Entry 8XZI (electron microscopy, 2.70 A resolution); this record covers chains R and A of the 5 polymer chains in the assembly.

== Chain R ==
Name: Apelin receptor
Organism: Homo sapiens
UniProt: P35414 (APJ_HUMAN); numbering as in UniProt (aligned over 1-380)
Sequence (380 residues; numbered 1 to 380; the number before each row is that of its first residue):
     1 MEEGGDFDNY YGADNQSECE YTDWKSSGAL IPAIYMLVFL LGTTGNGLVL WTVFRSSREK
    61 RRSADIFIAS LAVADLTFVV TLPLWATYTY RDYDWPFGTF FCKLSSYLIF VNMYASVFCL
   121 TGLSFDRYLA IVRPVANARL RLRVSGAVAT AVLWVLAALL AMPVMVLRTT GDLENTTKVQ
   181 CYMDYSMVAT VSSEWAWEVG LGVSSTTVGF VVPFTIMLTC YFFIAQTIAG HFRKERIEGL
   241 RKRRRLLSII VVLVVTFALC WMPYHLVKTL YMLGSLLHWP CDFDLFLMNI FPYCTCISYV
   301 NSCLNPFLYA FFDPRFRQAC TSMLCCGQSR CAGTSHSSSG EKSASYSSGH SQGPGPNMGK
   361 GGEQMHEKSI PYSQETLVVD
Unresolved in the structure: 1-18, 328-380
Disulfide bonds: Cys19-Cys281, Cys102-Cys181
Small-molecule neighbours: cmf019 (A1D5N; (3S)-5-methyl-3-[[1-pentan-3-yl-2-(thiophen-2-ylmethyl)benzimidazol-5-yl]carbonylamino]hexanoic acid): Tyr35, Phe78, Leu82, Trp85, Ser106, Ile109, Phe110, Met113, Arg168, Glu198, Trp261, Tyr264, Lys268, Tyr271, Leu287, Met288, Phe291, Thr295, Ser298, Tyr299
Curated features (UniProtKB/Swiss-Prot):
  - site (Required for APELA and APLN/apelin-13 interaction and signaling): Trp85, Arg168
  - glycosylation (N-linked (GlcNAc...) asparagine): Asn15, Asn175
  - mutagenesis: Cys19 (C19A: Decreased APLN/apelin-13 potency), Tyr35 (Y35A: Decreased APLN/apelin-13 potency. Decreased G(i) and beta-arresting signalings after APLN/apelin-13 induction), Asn46 (N46A: Loss of beta-arrestin recrutment after APLN/apelin-13 induction. Small decrease in G(i) signaling after APLN/apelin-13 induction), Trp85 (W85A: Loss of APELA signaling. Loss of APLN/apelin-13 signaling), Tyr88 (Y88A: Decreased APELA potency. No change in APLN/apelin-13 potency), Tyr93 (Y93A: Decreased APELA potency. No change in APLN/apelin-13 potency), Phe97 (F97A: Decreased protein expression level and cAMP-dependent pathway. Decreased protein expression level and cAMP-dependent pathway; when associated with A-98, A-99, A-100 and A-101), Gly98 (G98A: Decreased protein expression level. Decreased protein expression level; when associated with A-97, A-99, A-100 and A-101), Thr99 (T99A: No change in protein expression level. Decreased protein expression level; when associated with A-97, A-98, A-100 and A-101), Phe100 (F100A: No change in protein expression level. Decreased protein expression level; when associated with A-97, A-98, A-99 and A-101), Phe101 (F101A: Decreased homdimerization, no change in APELA potency, increased G protein and beta-arrestin signaling pathways. Decreased protein expression level ...), Ile109 (I109A: Strong decrease in beta-arresting signaling after APLN/apelin-13 induction. No change in G(i) signaling after APLN/apelin-13 induction), 10 further mutagenesis entries in UniProt

== Chain A ==
Name: Guanine nucleotide-binding protein G(i) subunit alpha-1
Organism: Homo sapiens
UniProt: P63096 (GNAI1_HUMAN); residues 1-354 here = UniProt positions 1-354
Sequence (354 residues; numbered 1 to 354; the number before each row is that of its first residue):
     1 MGCTLSAEDK AAVERSKMID RNLREDGEKA AREVKLLLLG AGESGKNTIV KQMKIIHEAG
    61 YSEEECKQYK AVVYSNTIQS IIAIIRAMGR LKIDFGDSAR ADDARQLFVL AGAAEEGFMT
   121 AELAGVIKRL WKDSGVQACF NRSREYQLND SAAYYLNDLD RIAQPNYIPT QQDVLRTRVK
   181 TTGIVETHFT FKDLHFKMFD VGAQRSERKK WIHCFEGVTA IIFCVALSDY DLVLAEDEEM
   241 NRMHASMKLF DSICNNKWFT DTSIILFLNK KDLFEEKIKK SPLTICYPEY AGSNTYEEAA
   301 AYIQCQFEDL NKRKDTKEIY THFTCSTDTK NVQFVFDAVT DVIIKNNLKD CGLF
Unresolved in the structure: 1-2, 55-181, 233-239
Construct notes: conflict Asn47 (Ser in P63096), Ala203 (Gly in P63096), Ala245 (Glu in P63096), Ser326 (Ala in P63096)
Curated features (UniProtKB/Swiss-Prot):
  - region: Lys35 to Lys46, Thr48 (G1 motif), Asp173 to Thr181 (G2 motif), Phe196 to Gly202, Gln204, Arg205 (G3 motif), Ile265 to Asp272 (G4 motif), Thr324, Cys325, Thr327 to Thr329 (G5 motif)
  - binding site (GTP): Glu43 to Lys46, Thr48, Ser151, Leu175 to Thr181, Asp200 to Gly202, Gln204, Asn269 to Asp272
  - binding site (Mg(2+)): Thr181
  - modified residue: Arg178 (ADP-ribosylarginine), Gln204 (Deamidated glutamine), Cys351 (ADP-ribosylcysteine)
  - lipidation: Gly2 (N-myristoyl glycine), Cys3 (S-palmitoyl cysteine)
  - natural variant: Gly40 (G40C: In NEDHISB; G40R: In NEDHISB), Gly45 (G45D: In NEDHISB), Thr48 (T48I: In NEDHISB; T48K: In NEDHISB), Gln52 (Q52P: In NEDHISB), Ser75 (deletion: In NEDHISB; uncertain significance), Gln172 (deletion: In NEDHISB), Asp173 (D173V: In NEDHISB), Glu186 to Phe189 (deletion: In NEDHISB; uncertain significance), Cys224 (C224Y: In NEDHISB), Lys270 (K270N: In NEDHISB; K270R: In NEDHISB), Asp272 (D272G: In NEDHISB), Val332 (V332E: In NEDHISB; uncertain significance)
  - mutagenesis: Gly42 (G42R: Abolishes switch to an activated conformation and dissociation from beta and gamma subunits upon GTP binding. Abolishes interaction with RGS family members), Glu116 (E116L: Enhances interaction (inactive GDP-bound) with RGS14), Gln147 (Q147L: Enhances interaction (inactive GDP-bound) with RGS14)

== Chain R / chain A interface ==
Contacting residue pairs (34):
  Arg62(R) - Asp350(A)
  Ser63(R) - Asp350(A)  hydrogen bond (backbone-side chain)
  Ala64(R) - Asp350(A)
  Arg127(R) - Cys351(A)  hydrogen bond (side chain-backbone)
  Arg127(R) - Gly352(A)
  Arg127(R) - Leu353(A)
  Ala130(R) - Asn347(A)  hydrogen bond (backbone-side chain)
  Ala130(R) - Cys351(A)  hydrophobic
  Ile131(R) - Ile344(A)
  Ile131(R) - Leu348(A)  hydrophobic
  Ile131(R) - Leu353(A)  hydrophobic
  Pro134(R) - Ile343(A)  hydrophobic
  Pro134(R) - Ile344(A)  hydrophobic
  Pro134(R) - Asn347(A)
  Val135(R) - Leu194(A)  hydrophobic
  Val135(R) - Ile343(A)  hydrophobic
  Leu142(R) - Arg32(A)
  Ile228(R) - Leu348(A)  hydrophobic
  His231(R) - Asp341(A)  salt bridge
  His231(R) - Ile344(A)
  His231(R) - Lys345(A)  hydrogen bond (backbone-side chain)
  Phe232(R) - Lys345(A)
  Phe232(R) - Leu348(A)  hydrophobic
  Glu238(R) - Lys314(A)
  Lys242(R) - Asp315(A)  hydrogen bond (side chain-backbone)
  Arg245(R) - Leu353(A)
  Leu246(R) - Leu353(A)
  Leu246(R) - Phe354(A)
  Phe312(R) - Gly352(A)
  Phe312(R) - Leu353(A)
  Asp313(R) - Gly352(A)
  Pro314(R) - Phe354(A)  hydrophobic
  Arg315(R) - Lys349(A)  hydrogen bond (side chain-backbone)
  Arg315(R) - Phe354(A)
Other interface residues (no listed pair), chain R (27 interface residues in all): Ala138, Arg139, Arg141, Ile224, Thr227, Glu235, Ile249
Other interface residues (no listed pair), chain A (18 interface residues in all): Glu318, Ile319

== Summary ==
The interface between chain R and chain A involves 27 residues on one side and 18 on the other, with 6
hydrogen bonds and 1 salt bridge. Polar contacts include His231(R)-Asp341(A), Ser63(R)-Asp350(A) and
Arg127(R)-Cys351(A). Chain R binds cmf019.
Chain R is Apelin receptor and chain A is Guanine nucleotide-binding protein G(i) subunit alpha-1, both from
Homo sapiens; the structure, Cryo-EM structure of the CMF-019-bound human APLNR-Gi complex, was determined by
electron microscopy together with 8XZG, 8XZF, 8XZH and 8XZJ from the same study.
